PDB entry 7MF3 | electron microscopy, 3.40 A resolution | chains C and H of the 8 polymer chains in the assembly

# Chain C
Name: Myosin light polypeptide 6
Source organism: Gallus gallus
UniProtKB: P02607 (MYL6_CHICK); residues 1-150 here correspond to UniProt positions 2-151 (UniProt number = residue number + 1)
Amino-acid sequence (150 residues; numbered 1 to 150; the number before each row is that of its first residue):
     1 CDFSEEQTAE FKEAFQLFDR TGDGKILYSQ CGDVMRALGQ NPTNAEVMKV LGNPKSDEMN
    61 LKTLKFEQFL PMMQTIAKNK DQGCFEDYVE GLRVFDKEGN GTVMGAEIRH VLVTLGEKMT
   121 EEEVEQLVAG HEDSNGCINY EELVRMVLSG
Unresolved in the structure: 1
Curated features (UniProtKB/Swiss-Prot):
  - modified residue: Cys-1 (N-acetylcysteine)

# Chain H
Name: Myosin-11
Source organism: Gallus gallus
UniProtKB: P10587 (MYH11_CHICK); numbering as in UniProt (aligned over 2-1979)
Amino-acid sequence (1978 residues; numbered 2 to 1979; the number before each row is that of its first residue):
     2 SQKPLSDDEK FLFVDKNFVN NPLAQADWSA KKLVWVPSEK HGFEAASIKE EKGDEVTVEL
    62 QENGKKVTLS KDDIQKMNPP KFSKVEDMAE LTCLNEASVL HNLRERYFSG LIYTYSGLFC
   122 VVINPYKQLP IYSEKIIDMY KGKKRHEMPP HIYAIADTAY RSMLQDREDQ SILCTGESGA
   182 GKTENTKKVI QYLAVVASSH KGKKDTSITQ GPSFSYGELE KQLLQANPIL EAFGNAKTVK
   242 NDNSSRFGKF IRINFDVTGY IVGANIETYL LEKSRAIRQA KDERTFHIFY YLIAGASEQM
   302 RNDLLLEGFN NYTFLSNGHV PIPAQQDDEM FQETLEAMTI MGFTEEEQTS ILRVVSSVLQ
   362 LGNIVFKKER NTDQASMPDN TAAQKVCHLM GINVTDFTRS ILTPRIKVGR DVVQKAQTKE
   422 QADFAIEALA KAKFERLFRW ILTRVNKALD KTKRQGASFL GILDIAGFEI FEINSFEQLC
   482 INYTNEKLQQ LFNHTMFILE QEEYQREGIE WNFIDFGLDL QPCIELIERP TNPPGVLALL
   542 DEECWFPKAT DTSFVEKLIQ EQGNHAKFQK SKQLKDKTEF CILHYAGKVT YNASAWLTKN
   602 MDPLNDNVTS LLNQSSDKFV ADLWKDVDRI VGLDQMAKMT ESSLPSASKT KKGMFRTVGQ
   662 LYKEQLTKLM TTLRNTNPNF VRCIIPNHEK RAGKLDAHLV LEQLRCNGVL EGIRICRQGF
   722 PNRIVFQEFR QRYEILAANA IPKGFMDGKQ ACILMIKALE LDPNLYRIGQ SKIFFRTGVL
   782 AHLEEERDLK ITDVIIAFQA QCRGYLARKA FAKRQQQLTA MKVIQRNCAA YLKLRNWQWW
   842 RLFTKVKPLL QVTRQEEEMQ AKDEELQRTK ERQQKAEAEL KELEQKHTQL CEEKNLLQEK
   902 LQAETELYAE AEEMRVRLAA KKQELEEILH EMEARIEEEE ERSQQLQAEK KKMQQQMLDL
   962 EEQLEEEEAA RQKLQLEKVT ADGKIKKMED DILIMEDQNN KLTKERKLLE ERVSDLTTNL
  1022 AEEEEKAKNL TKLKNKHESM ISELEVRLKK EEKSRQELEK IKRKLEGESS DLHEQIAELQ
  1082 AQIAELKAQL AKKEEELQAA LARLEDETSQ KNNALKKIRE LESHISDLQE DLESEKAARN
  1142 KAEKQKRDLS EELEALKTEL EDTLDTTATQ QELRAKREQE VTVLKRALEE ETRTHEAQVQ
  1202 EMRQKHTQAV EELTEQLEQF KRAKANLDKT KQTLEKDNAD LANEIRSLSQ AKQDVEHKKK
  1262 KLEVQLQDLQ SKYSDGERVR TELNEKVHKL QIEVENVTSL LNEAESKNIK LTKDVATLGS
  1322 QLQDTQELLQ EETRQKLNVT TKLRQLEDDK NSLQEQLDEE VEAKQNLERH ISTLTIQLSD
  1382 SKKKLQEFTA TVETMEEGKK KLQREIESLT QQFEEKAASY DKLEKTKNRL QQELDDLVVD
  1442 LDNQRQLVSN LEKKQKKFDQ MLAEEKNISS KYADERDRAE AEAREKETKA LSLARALEEA
  1502 LEAKEELERT NKMLKAEMED LVSSKDDVGK NVHELEKSKR TLEQQVEEMK TQLEELEDEL
  1562 QAAEDAKLRL EVNMQAMKSQ FERDLQARDE QNEEKRRQLL KQLHEHETEL EDERKQRALA
  1622 AAAKKKLEVD VKDLESQVDS ANKAREEAIK QLRKLQAQMK DYQRDLDDAR AAREEIFATA
  1682 RENEKKAKNL EAELIQLQED LAAAERARKQ ADLEKEEMAE ELASANSGRT SLQDEKRRLE
  1742 ARIAQLEEEL DEEHSNIETM SDRMRKAVQQ AEQLNNELAT ERATAQKNEN ARQQLERQNK
  1802 ELRSKLQEME GAVKSKFKST IAALEAKIAS LEEQLEQEAR EKQAAAKTLR QKDKKLKDAL
  1862 LQVEDERKQA EQYKDQAEKG NLRLKQLKRQ LEEAEEESQR INANRRKLQR ELDEATESND
  1922 ALGREVAALK SKLRRGNEPV SFAPPRRSGG RRVIENATDG GEEEIDGRDG DFNGKASE
Unresolved in the structure: 2-1412, 1624-1979
Curated features (UniProtKB/Swiss-Prot):
  - region (Actin-binding): Leu-667 to His-689, Arg-768 to Ala-782
  - binding site (ATP): Gly-177 to Thr-184
  - modified residue: Ser-2 (Blocked amino end (Ser)), Lys-128 (N6,N6,N6-trimethyllysine)
What the authors report for this chain:
  - binding site for phosphate ion: Ser-179, Ser-245

# Interface between chain C and chain H
Pairs across the interface (12; chain C residue first):
  Lys-49(C) / Glu-1483(H)
  Val-50(C) / Glu-1483(H)
  Phe-66(C) / Lys-1490(H)
  Glu-67(C) / Lys-1490(H)  hydrogen bond (backbone-side chain)
  Glu-67(C) / Leu-1494(H)
  Gln-68(C) / Lys-1487(H)
  Leu-70(C) / Lys-1490(H)
  Pro-71(C) / Glu-1486(H)
  Pro-71(C) / Lys-1487(H)
  Pro-71(C) / Lys-1490(H)
  Met-72(C) / Glu-1483(H)
  Met-72(C) / Lys-1487(H)
Also at the interface, not in a pair above, chain C (10 interface residues in all): Met-48, Thr-75
Also at the interface, not in a pair above, chain H (6 interface residues in all): Arg-1479

# In short
Chain C and chain H form an interface of 10 and 6 residues respectively, with 1 hydrogen bond. Its one
hydrogen-bonded contact is Glu-67(C)/Lys-1490(H). Curated annotation (UniProt) lists 8 ATP-binding residues on
chain H. From the paper: a binding site for phosphate ion at Ser-179(H) and Ser-245(H).
Here chain C is Myosin light polypeptide 6 and chain H is Myosin-11, both from Gallus gallus. Entry 7MF3
(Structure of the autoinhibited state of smooth muscle myosin-2) was determined by electron microscopy.
